Entry 1U8B (X-ray diffraction, 2.10 A resolution); this record covers chains B and A of the 5 polymer chains in the assembly.

# Chain B
Molecule: 6-nt DNA strand
Sequence (6 nucleotides; each row starts with the number of its first residue):
   200 TAAATT
Disordered / not traced: 200

# Chain A
Name: Ada polyprotein
Organism: Escherichia coli
Reference sequence: P06134 (ADA_ECOLI); numbering as in UniProt (aligned over 9-139)
Amino-acid sequence (133 residues; row label = number of the first residue in the row; note: 6 numbers in that range are skipped by the numbering (no residue carries them; nothing is unmodelled there)):
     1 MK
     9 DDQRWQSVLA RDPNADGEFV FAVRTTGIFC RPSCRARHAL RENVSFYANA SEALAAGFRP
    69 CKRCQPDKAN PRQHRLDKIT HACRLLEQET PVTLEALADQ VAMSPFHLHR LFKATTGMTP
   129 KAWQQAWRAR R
Disordered / not traced: 139
Modified residues: Mse1, Mse111, Mse126 (selenomethionine; parent Met); Cys38 (s-methylcysteine; SMC)
Differences from the reference sequence: cloning artifact (1-2); conflict Asp75 (Glu in P06134), Pro79 (Ala in P06134), Arg80 (Gln in P06134)
Bound ions: Zn2+: Cys38, Cys42, Cys69, Cys72
UniProt features mapped onto this chain:
  - DNA-binding region: Leu102 to Lys121 (H-T-H motif)
  - active site: Cys38 (Nucleophile)
  - binding site (DNA): Thr34, Arg43, Arg45, Arg67
  - binding site (Zn(2+)): Cys38, Cys42, Cys69, Cys72
  - site: Pro128, Lys129 (Cleavage)
  - natural variant: Asp75 (E75D: In strain: B; this construct carries the variant)
From the paper describing this entry:
  - Zn2+ coordination: Cys38, Cys42, Cys69, Cys72
  - post-translational modification sites: Cys38
  - catalytic residues: Cys38
  - binding site for the 5-nt DNA strand: Arg45, Arg71
  - specificity-determining residues: Arg45
  - binding site for the 13-nt DNA strand: Phe114
  - binding site for the 6-nt DNA strand (chain B): Thr34
  - binding site for Zn2+: Cys38, Cys69
  - specificity-determining residues: His115 (proposed by the authors, not directly observed)

# Chain B / chain A interface
Contacting residue pairs (21):
  DA202(B) - Lys70(A)  phosphate contact
  DA202(B) - Arg71(A)  sugar contact
  DA203(B) - Ile36(A)  phosphate contact
  DA203(B) - Cys38(A)  phosphate contact
  DA203(B) - Ala44(A)  sugar contact
  DA203(B) - Arg45(A)  base contact
  DA203(B) - Arg67(A)  salt bridge to the phosphate
  DA203(B) - Cys69(A)  sugar contact
  DA203(B) - Lys70(A)  hydrogen bond to the phosphate
  DT204(B) - Val31(A)  phosphate contact
  DT204(B) - Thr34(A)  hydrogen bond to the phosphate
  DT204(B) - Ile36(A)  phosphate contact
  DT204(B) - Cys38(A)  phosphate contact
  DT204(B) - Arg45(A)  hydrogen bond to the base
  DT204(B) - His46(A)  phosphate contact
  DT204(B) - Ala47(A)  phosphate contact
  DT205(B) - Thr33(A)  hydrogen bond to the phosphate
  DT205(B) - Arg45(A)  sugar contact
  DT205(B) - Ala47(A)  phosphate contact
  DT205(B) - Leu48(A)  hydrogen bond to the phosphate
  DT205(B) - Asn51(A)  hydrogen bond to the phosphate
Interface residues without a listed pair, chain A (17 interface residues in all): Phe29, Pro68

# Overview
4 residues of chain B face 17 of chain A across their interface; the contacts include 6 hydrogen bonds and 1
salt bridge. Polar contacts include DT204(B)-Arg45(A), DA203(B)-Lys70(A) and DT204(B)-Thr34(A). The paper
reports the catalytic residue Cys38(A); a binding site for the 5-nt DNA strand at Arg45(A) and Arg71(A).
Here chain B is a 6-nt DNA strand and chain A is Ada polyprotein (Escherichia coli). Entry 1U8B (Crystal
structure of the methylated N-ADA/DNA complex) was determined by X-ray diffraction (same publication as 1ZGW).
